PDB entry 3A16 | X-ray diffraction, 1.60 A resolution | chains A and B

# Chain A (and B)
Protein: Aldoxime dehydratase
Organism: Rhodococcus erythropolis
Notes: EC 4.99.1.5; chain B of this document is another copy of the same molecule, construct and numbering; everything in this record applies to it too
Reference sequence: Q76K71 (Q76K71_RHOER); numbering as in UniProt (aligned over 1-353)
Chain sequence (373 residues; numbered -19 to 353; the number before each row is that of its first residue; numbers below 1 keep their minus sign (Met-19 is residue -19)):
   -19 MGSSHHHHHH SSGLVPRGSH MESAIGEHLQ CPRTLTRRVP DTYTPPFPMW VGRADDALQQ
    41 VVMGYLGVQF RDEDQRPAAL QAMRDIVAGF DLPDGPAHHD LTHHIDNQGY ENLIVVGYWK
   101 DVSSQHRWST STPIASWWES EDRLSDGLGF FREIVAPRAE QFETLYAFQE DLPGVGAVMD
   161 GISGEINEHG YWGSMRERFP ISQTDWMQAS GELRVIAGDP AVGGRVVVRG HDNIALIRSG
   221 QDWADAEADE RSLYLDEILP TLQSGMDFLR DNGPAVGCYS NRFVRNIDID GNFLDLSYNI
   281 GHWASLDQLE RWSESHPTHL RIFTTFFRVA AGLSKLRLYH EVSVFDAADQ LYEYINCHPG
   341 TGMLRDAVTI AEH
Disordered / not traced: -19 to 0
Sequence notes: initiating methionine (-19); expression tag (-18 to 0)
Ion coordination: heme Fe: His299 (together with (1Z)-propanal oxime)
Small-molecule neighbours:
  - heme (HEM): Phe27, Met29, Leu145, His169, Gly170, Tyr171, Trp172, Gly173, Ser174, Met175, Arg178, Ile217, Ser219, Gln221, Ile238, Leu242, Met246, Leu249, Asn279, Leu289, Trp292, Ser293, His299, Ile302, Phe303, Phe306, Phe307, Leu318, His320
  - (1Z)-propanal oxime (PXO): Met29, Leu145, Ile217, Ser219, Tyr319, His320
Swiss-Prot annotation at these positions:
  - active site: His320
  - binding site (an aliphatic aldoxime): Ser219, His320
  - binding site (heme b): His299
  - mutagenesis: Glu143 (E143Q: Retains 14% of wild-type activity with Z-phenylacetaldoxime as substrate), Arg178 (R178Q: Retains 36% of wild-type activity with Z-phenylacetaldoxime as substrate), Ser219 (S219A: Retains 23% of wild-type activity with Z-phenylacetaldoxime as substrate), Phe306 (F306A: Retains 33% of wild-type activity with Z-phenylacetaldoxime as substrate), His320 (H320A: Retains 11% of wild-type activity with Z-phenylacetaldoxime as substrate)

# Chain A / chain B interface
Contacting residue pairs (45; chain A residue first):
  Thr14(A) - Thr16(B)
  Leu15(A) - Thr16(B)
  Thr16(A) - Thr14(B)
  Thr16(A) - Leu15(B)
  Thr16(A) - Thr16(B)  hydrogen bond (side chain-backbone)
  Thr16(A) - Trp186(B)
  Arg17(A) - Trp186(B)
  Arg18(A) - Arg18(B)
  Arg18(A) - Gly173(B)
  Arg18(A) - Arg176(B)
  Arg18(A) - Glu290(B)  salt bridge
  Arg18(A) - Arg291(B)
  Arg18(A) - Glu294(B)  salt bridge
  Val19(A) - Trp186(B)
  Val19(A) - Arg291(B)
  Pro20(A) - Gln188(B)
  Pro20(A) - Asp287(B)
  Asp21(A) - Gln188(B)  hydrogen bond (backbone-side chain)
  Thr22(A) - Gln188(B)
  Tyr23(A) - Arg291(B)
  Tyr171(A) - Arg291(B)
  Tyr171(A) - Glu294(B)
  Trp172(A) - Arg18(B)
  Trp172(A) - Trp172(B)
  Trp172(A) - Glu294(B)  hydrogen bond (side chain-backbone)
  Gly173(A) - Arg18(B)
  Arg176(A) - Arg18(B)
  Trp186(A) - Arg17(B)
  Trp186(A) - Val19(B)
  Trp186(A) - Pro20(B)  hydrophobic
  Asp287(A) - Pro20(B)
  Glu290(A) - Arg18(B)  salt bridge
  Arg291(A) - Arg18(B)
  Arg291(A) - Val19(B)
  Arg291(A) - Tyr171(B)
  Glu294(A) - Arg18(B)  salt bridge
  Glu294(A) - Tyr171(B)
  Glu294(A) - Trp172(B)  hydrogen bond (backbone-side chain)
  Ser295(A) - Phe303(B)
  Pro297(A) - Thr304(B)
  Leu300(A) - Phe303(B)  hydrophobic
  Leu300(A) - Thr304(B)
  Phe303(A) - Ser295(B)
  Phe303(A) - Leu300(B)  hydrophobic
  Thr304(A) - Leu300(B)
Interface residues without a listed pair, chain A (26 interface residues in all): Gly170, Gln188
Interface residues without a listed pair, chain B (24 interface residues in all): Thr22, Tyr23, Pro297

# In short
Chain A and chain B form an interface of 26 and 24 residues respectively, with 4 hydrogen bonds and 4 salt
bridges. Polar pairs include Arg18(A)-Glu290(B), Arg18(A)-Glu294(B) and Thr16(A)-Thr16(B). Chain A binds heme
and (1Z)-propanal oxime.
Both chains are Aldoxime dehydratase (Rhodococcus erythropolis). Entry 3A16 (Crystal Structure of Aldoxime
Dehydratase (OxdRE) in Complex with Propionaldoxime) was determined by X-ray diffraction, deposited together
with 3A15, 3A17 and 3A18.
